5HD3 - chain A; structure by X-ray diffraction, 1.60 A resolution.

[Chain A]
Protein: Photoactive yellow protein
From: Halorhodospira halophila
UniProtKB: P16113 (PYP_HALHA); residue numbers follow UniProt; this construct covers 1-125
Sequence (125 residues; row label = number of the first residue in the row):
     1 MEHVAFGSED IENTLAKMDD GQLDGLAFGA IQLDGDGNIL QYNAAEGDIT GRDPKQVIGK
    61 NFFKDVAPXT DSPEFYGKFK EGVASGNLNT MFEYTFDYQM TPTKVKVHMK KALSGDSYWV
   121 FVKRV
Modified positions: 60F ((2R)-2-azanyl-3-[(E)-3-(4-hydroxyphenyl)prop-2-enoyl]sulfanyl-propanoic acid) at position 69
Sequence notes: modified residue (69)

[Summary]
Chain A is Photoactive yellow protein (Halorhodospira halophila); the structure, Femtosecond Structural
Dynamics Drives the Trans/Cis Isomerization in Photoactive Yellow Protein: Dark structure of photoactive
yellow ..., was determined by X-ray diffraction (same publication as 5HD5, 5HDC, 5HDD and 5HDS).
